9N4Z - chains M and VG of the 204 polymer chains in the assembly; structure by electron microscopy, 3.00 A resolution.

# Chain M
Name: Flagellar motor switch protein FliM
From: Salmonella enterica subsp. enterica serovar Typhimurium
UniProtKB: P26418 (FLIM_SALTY); numbering as in UniProt (aligned over 1-334)
Amino-acid sequence (334 residues; row label = number of the first residue in the row):
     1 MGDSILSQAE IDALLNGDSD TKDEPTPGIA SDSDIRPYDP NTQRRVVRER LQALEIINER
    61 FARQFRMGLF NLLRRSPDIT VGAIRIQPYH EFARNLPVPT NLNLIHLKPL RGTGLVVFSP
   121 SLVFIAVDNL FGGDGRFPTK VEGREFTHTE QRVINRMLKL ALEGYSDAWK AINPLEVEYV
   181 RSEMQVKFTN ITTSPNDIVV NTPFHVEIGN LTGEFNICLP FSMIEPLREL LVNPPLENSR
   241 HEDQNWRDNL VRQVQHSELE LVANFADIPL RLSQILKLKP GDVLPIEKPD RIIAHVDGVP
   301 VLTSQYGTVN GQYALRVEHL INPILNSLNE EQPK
Unresolved in the structure: 1-32, 324-334
UniProt features mapped onto this chain:
  - mutagenesis: Asn-155 (N155E: Altered motor bias with clockwise rotation, partially suppresses a yhjH disruption), Leu-160 (L160D: Altered motor bias with clockwise rotation, partially suppresses a yhjH disruption)

# Chain VG
Name: Flagellar motor switch protein FliN
From: Salmonella enterica subsp. enterica serovar Typhimurium
UniProtKB: P26419 (FLIN_SALTY); numbering as in UniProt (aligned over 1-137)
Amino-acid sequence (137 residues; numbered 1 to 137; the number before each row is that of its first residue):
     1 MSDMNNPSDE NTGALDDLWA DALNEQKATT TKSAADAVFQ QLGGGDVSGA MQDIDLIMDI
    61 PVKLTVELGR TRMTIKELLR LTQGSVVALD GLAGEPLDIL INGYLIAQGE VVVVADKYGV
   121 RITDIITPSE RMRRLSR
Unresolved in the structure: 1-52, 136-137

# Chain M / chain VG interface
Residue-residue contacts (12):
  Glu-225(M) with Arg-80(VG)
  Glu-229(M) with Arg-80(VG), salt bridge
  Asn-233(M) with Thr-82(VG); Gln-83(VG); Gly-84(VG); Ser-85(VG), hydrogen bond
  Leu-236(M) with Gln-83(VG)
  Asn-238(M) with Gln-83(VG)
  Trp-246(M) with Thr-82(VG); Gln-83(VG)
  Arg-247(M) with Leu-79(VG)
  Asp-297(M) with Arg-72(VG), salt bridge
Other interface residues (no listed pair), chain M (11 interface residues in all): Pro-226, Arg-228, Leu-250
Other interface residues (no listed pair), chain VG (9 interface residues in all): Leu-78, Leu-81

# Overview
Chain M and chain VG form an interface of 11 and 9 residues respectively, with 1 hydrogen bond and 2 salt
bridges. Polar pairs include Glu-229(M)/Arg-80(VG), Asp-297(M)/Arg-72(VG) and Asn-233(M)/Ser-85(VG). UniProt
lists 2 mutagenesis sites on chain M.
Here chain M is Flagellar motor switch protein FliM and chain VG is Flagellar motor switch protein FliN, both
from Salmonella enterica subsp. enterica serovar Typhimurium. Entry 9N4Z (CCW Flagellar Switch Complex - FliF,
FliG, FliM, and FliN forming 34-mer C-ring from Salmonella) was determined by electron microscopy (same
publication as 9N49).
